Entry 8DQJ (X-ray diffraction, 1.54 A resolution); this record covers chains D and A.

[Chain D (and A)]
Protein: AA_TRNA_LIGASE_II domain-containing protein
Organism: Candidatus Methanomethylophilus alvus
Notes: chain A of this document is another copy of the same molecule, construct and numbering; everything in this record applies to it too
UniProtKB: A0A3G3IHP7 (A0A3G3IHP7_9ARCH); residues 2-275 here = UniProt positions 2-275
Chain sequence (276 residues; numbered 0 to 275; the number before each row is that of its first residue; numbering starts at 0):
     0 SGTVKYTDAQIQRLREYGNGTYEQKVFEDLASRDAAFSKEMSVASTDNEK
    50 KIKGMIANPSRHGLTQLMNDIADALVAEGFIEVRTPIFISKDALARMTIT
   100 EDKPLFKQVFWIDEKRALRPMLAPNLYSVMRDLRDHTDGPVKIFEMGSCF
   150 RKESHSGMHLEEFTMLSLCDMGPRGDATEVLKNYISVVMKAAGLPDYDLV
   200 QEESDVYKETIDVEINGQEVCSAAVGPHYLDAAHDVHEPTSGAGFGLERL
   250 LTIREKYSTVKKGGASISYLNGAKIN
Not modelled in the structure: 0, 153-156 (chain A: 0-2, 153-158, 200-208, 227-233)
Construct notes: expression tag (0-1); engineered mutation Ser166 (Asn in A0A3G3IHP7), Cys168 (Val in A0A3G3IHP7), Thr239 (Trp in A0A3G3IHP7)
Metal / ion sites: Mg2+ site 1: Glu218, Ser221 (together with ATP); Mg2+ site 2: Glu218 (together with ATP)
Ligand contacts:
  - ATP (adenosine-5'-triphosphate): Arg150, Glu152, Met157, His158, Leu159, Phe162, Met164, Glu218, Val219, Cys220, Ser221, Gly243, Phe244, Gly245, Arg248
  - acridone amino acid (RS1) (T7Q; (2S)-2-azanyl-3-(9-oxidanylidene-10H-acridin-2-yl)propanoic acid): Met120, Leu121, Ala122, Leu125, Tyr126, Met129, Arg150, Met164, Ser166, Leu167, Cys168, Tyr206, Ser221, Ala222, Ala223, Ser240, Gly241, Ala242, Gly243

[Chain D / chain A interface]
Residue-residue contacts (96):
  Glu48(D) with His135(A), salt bridge
  Ile51(D) with His135(A)
  Lys52(D) with His135(A), hydrogen bond (side chain-backbone)
  Met54(D) with Ile80(A)
  Ile55(D) with Leu132(A)
  Pro58(D) with Val75(A); Gly78(A); Phe79(A); Ile80(A), hydrophobic
  Ser59(D) with Val75(A); Glu81(A), hydrogen bond (backbone-backbone)
  Arg60(D) with Asn68(A), hydrogen bond; Ala71(A); Asp72(A), salt bridge; Val75(A); Glu81(A), salt bridge
  His61(D) with Glu81(A), hydrogen bond (backbone-side chain); Arg83(A)
  Leu63(D) with Arg83(A)
  Thr64(D) with Glu81(A), hydrogen bond; Arg83(A), hydrogen bond
  Met67(D) with Arg83(A)
  Asn68(D) with Arg60(A), hydrogen bond; Asn68(A), hydrogen bond
  Ala71(D) with Arg60(A)
  Asp72(D) with Arg60(A), salt bridge
  Val75(D) with Pro58(A); Arg60(A)
  Gly78(D) with Pro58(A)
  Phe79(D) with Pro58(A)
  Ile80(D) with Met54(A); Ile55(A), hydrophobic; Pro58(A), hydrophobic; Leu269(A), hydrophobic
  Glu81(D) with Ser59(A); Arg60(A), salt bridge; His61(A), hydrogen bond (side chain-backbone); Thr64(A), hydrogen bond
  Val82(D) with Leu269(A), hydrophobic
  Arg83(D) with His61(A); Leu63(A); Thr64(A), hydrogen bond; Met67(A); Ala264(A); Ser265(A), hydrogen bond (backbone-backbone)
  Thr84(D) with Ala264(A); Ser265(A)
  Pro85(D) with Glu161(A); Ala264(A); Ser265(A)
  Ile86(D) with Ile86(A), hydrophobic; Phe149(A), hydrophobic; Glu161(A), hydrogen bond (backbone-side chain)
  Phe87(D) with Phe109(A), hydrophobic; Leu117(A), hydrophobic; Phe149(A), hydrophobic; Glu160(A)
  Phe109(D) with Phe87(A), hydrophobic; Ile111(A), hydrophobic
  Ile111(D) with Phe109(A), hydrophobic; Ile111(A), hydrophobic; Leu117(A), hydrophobic
  Arg115(D) with Phe109(A); Glu160(A), salt bridge
  Leu117(D) with Phe87(A), hydrophobic; Ile111(A), hydrophobic
  Asn124(D) with Ile266(A)
  Val128(D) with Ile274(A), hydrophobic
  Asp131(D) with Ile274(A); Asn275(A)
  Leu132(D) with Ile51(A), hydrophobic; Ile55(A)
  His135(D) with Glu48(A), salt bridge; Ile51(A); Lys52(A); Ile55(A); Ile274(A), hydrogen bond (side chain-backbone)
  Phe149(D) with Ile86(A), hydrophobic; Phe87(A), hydrophobic
  Glu160(D) with Phe87(A); Arg115(A), salt bridge
  Glu161(D) with Pro85(A); Ile86(A), hydrogen bond (side chain-backbone)
  Ala264(D) with Arg83(A); Thr84(A); Pro85(A)
  Ser265(D) with Arg83(A), hydrogen bond (backbone-backbone); Thr84(A); Pro85(A)
  Ile266(D) with Pro85(A); Asn124(A)
  Leu269(D) with Glu81(A)
  Ile274(D) with Val128(A), hydrophobic; Asp131(A); His135(A), hydrogen bond (backbone-side chain)
  Asn275(D) with Asp131(A)
Interface residues without a listed pair, chain D (49 interface residues in all): Ser127, Thr136, Met145, Ser147, Gly263
Interface residues without a listed pair, chain A (48 interface residues in all): Val82, Trp110, Thr136, Ser147, Gly263

[In short]
49 residues of chain D face 48 of chain A across their interface, with 17 hydrogen bonds and 8 salt bridges.
Polar pairs include Glu48(D)-His135(A), Arg60(D)-Asp72(A) and Arg60(D)-Glu81(A). Ligands of chain D: ATP and
acridone amino acid (RS1).
Both chains are AA_TRNA_LIGASE_II domain-containing protein (Candidatus Methanomethylophilus alvus). Entry
8DQJ (Crystal structure of pyrrolysyl-tRNA synthetase from Methanomethylophilus alvus engineered for acridone
amino acid (AST) bound to ...) was determined by X-ray diffraction (same publication as 8DQG, 8DQH and 8DQI).
